8T8S - chains A and C; structure by X-ray diffraction, 2.99 A resolution.

Chain A:
Molecule: Sortilin
From: Homo sapiens
UniProt: Q99523 (SORT_HUMAN); residues 46-723 here correspond to UniProt positions 79-756 (UniProt number = residue number + 33)
Amino-acid sequence (678 residues; each row starts with the number of its first residue):
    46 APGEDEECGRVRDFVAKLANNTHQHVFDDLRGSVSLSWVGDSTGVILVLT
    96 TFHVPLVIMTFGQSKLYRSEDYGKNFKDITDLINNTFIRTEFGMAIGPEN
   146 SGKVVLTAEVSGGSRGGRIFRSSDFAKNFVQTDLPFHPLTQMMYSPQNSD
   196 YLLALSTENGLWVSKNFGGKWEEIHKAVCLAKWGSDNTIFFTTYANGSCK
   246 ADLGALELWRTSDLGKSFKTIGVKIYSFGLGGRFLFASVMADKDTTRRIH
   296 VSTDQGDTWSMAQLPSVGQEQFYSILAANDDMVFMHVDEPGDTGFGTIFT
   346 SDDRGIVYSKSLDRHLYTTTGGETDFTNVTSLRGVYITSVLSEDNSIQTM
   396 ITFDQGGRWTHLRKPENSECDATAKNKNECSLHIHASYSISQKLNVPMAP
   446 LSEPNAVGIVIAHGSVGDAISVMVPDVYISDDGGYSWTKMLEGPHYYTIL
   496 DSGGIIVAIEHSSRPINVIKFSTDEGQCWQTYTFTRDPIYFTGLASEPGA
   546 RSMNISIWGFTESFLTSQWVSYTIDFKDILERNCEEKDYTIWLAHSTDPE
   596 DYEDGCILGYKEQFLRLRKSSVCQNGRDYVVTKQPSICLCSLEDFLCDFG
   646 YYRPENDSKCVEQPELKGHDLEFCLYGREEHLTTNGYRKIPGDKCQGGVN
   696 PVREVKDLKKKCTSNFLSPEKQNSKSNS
Unresolved in the structure: 46-52, 651-652, 660, 672-676, 697-723
Cystine bridges: C53-C523, C224-C244, C415-C425, C579-C618, C601-C633, C635-C690, C642-C655
Covalent attachments: N-acetylglucosamine (NAG) linked to N129, N373, N549

Chain C:
Molecule: Paragranulin peptide
UniProt: P28799 (GRN_HUMAN); residues 1-16 here correspond to UniProt positions 578-593 (UniProt number = residue number + 577)
Amino-acid sequence (16 residues; each row starts with the number of its first residue):
     1 PRWDAPLRDPALRQLL

Chain A / chain C interface:
Contacting residue pairs - 45 pairs, chain A then chain C:
  L75(A) with P1(C)
  G77(A) with P1(C)
  S78(A) with P1(C); R2(C), hydrogen bond (side chain-backbone)
  V79(A) with R2(C), hydrogen bond (backbone-backbone); W3(C); D4(C), hydrogen bond (backbone-backbone)
  S80(A) with D4(C)
  L81(A) with D4(C), hydrogen bond (backbone-backbone); A5(C), hydrophobic; P6(C)
  I141(A) with R8(C)
  G142(A) with R8(C)
  P143(A) with R8(C)
  K227(A) with Q14(C), hydrogen bond
  Y271(A) with L16(C)
  S272(A) with L15(C); L16(C)
  F273(A) with L16(C), hydrophobic
  G274(A) with Q14(C); L16(C)
  L275(A) with Q14(C), hydrogen bond (backbone-side chain)
  S283(A) with L16(C)
  R292(A) with L16(C), hydrogen bond (side chain-backbone)
  I294(A) with L16(C), hydrophobic
  F317(A) with L16(C)
  Y318(A) with L15(C); L16(C), hydrogen bond (backbone-backbone)
  S319(A) with R13(C); Q14(C)
  I320(A) with R13(C); Q14(C), hydrogen bond (backbone-backbone); L16(C), hydrophobic
  L321(A) with R13(C), hydrogen bond (backbone-side chain)
  Y362(A) with R13(C)
  T365(A) with L15(C)
  T369(A) with R13(C)
  F371(A) with R13(C), hydrogen bond (backbone-side chain)
  T537(A) with W3(C)
  G538(A) with W3(C)
  L539(A) with W3(C)
  W553(A) with W3(C)
  W564(A) with P1(C), hydrophobic; R2(C); W3(C)
Other interface residues (no listed pair), chain A (35 interface residues in all): F281, A282, G366

Overview:
35 residues of chain A and 11 residues of chain C are in contact; the contacts include 11 hydrogen bonds.
Polar pairs include S78(A)-R2(C), K227(A)-Q14(C) and L275(A)-Q14(C). N-acetylglucosamine is covalently linked
to N129(A), N373(A) and N549(A).
Here chain A is Sortilin (Homo sapiens) and chain C is Paragranulin peptide. Entry 8T8S (Sortilin-PGRN peptide
complex) was determined by X-ray diffraction.
